6Z8K - chains H and A of the 6 polymer chains in the assembly; structure by electron microscopy, 3.02 A resolution.

== Chain H ==
Molecule: La Crosse virus 3' vRNA (1-16)
Sequence (16 nucleotides; numbered 1 to 16; the number before each row is that of its first residue):
     1 UUGGUAGUACACUACU
Disordered / not traced: 1-5

== Chain A ==
Molecule: RNA-directed RNA polymerase L
Source organism: La Crosse orthobunyavirus
Notes: EC 2.7.7.48, 3.1.-.-
Reference sequence: A5HC98 (L_BUNLC); residues 1-2263 here = UniProt positions 1-2263
Amino-acid sequence (2285 residues; each row starts with the number of its first residue; numbers below 1 keep their minus sign (Met-21 is residue -21)):
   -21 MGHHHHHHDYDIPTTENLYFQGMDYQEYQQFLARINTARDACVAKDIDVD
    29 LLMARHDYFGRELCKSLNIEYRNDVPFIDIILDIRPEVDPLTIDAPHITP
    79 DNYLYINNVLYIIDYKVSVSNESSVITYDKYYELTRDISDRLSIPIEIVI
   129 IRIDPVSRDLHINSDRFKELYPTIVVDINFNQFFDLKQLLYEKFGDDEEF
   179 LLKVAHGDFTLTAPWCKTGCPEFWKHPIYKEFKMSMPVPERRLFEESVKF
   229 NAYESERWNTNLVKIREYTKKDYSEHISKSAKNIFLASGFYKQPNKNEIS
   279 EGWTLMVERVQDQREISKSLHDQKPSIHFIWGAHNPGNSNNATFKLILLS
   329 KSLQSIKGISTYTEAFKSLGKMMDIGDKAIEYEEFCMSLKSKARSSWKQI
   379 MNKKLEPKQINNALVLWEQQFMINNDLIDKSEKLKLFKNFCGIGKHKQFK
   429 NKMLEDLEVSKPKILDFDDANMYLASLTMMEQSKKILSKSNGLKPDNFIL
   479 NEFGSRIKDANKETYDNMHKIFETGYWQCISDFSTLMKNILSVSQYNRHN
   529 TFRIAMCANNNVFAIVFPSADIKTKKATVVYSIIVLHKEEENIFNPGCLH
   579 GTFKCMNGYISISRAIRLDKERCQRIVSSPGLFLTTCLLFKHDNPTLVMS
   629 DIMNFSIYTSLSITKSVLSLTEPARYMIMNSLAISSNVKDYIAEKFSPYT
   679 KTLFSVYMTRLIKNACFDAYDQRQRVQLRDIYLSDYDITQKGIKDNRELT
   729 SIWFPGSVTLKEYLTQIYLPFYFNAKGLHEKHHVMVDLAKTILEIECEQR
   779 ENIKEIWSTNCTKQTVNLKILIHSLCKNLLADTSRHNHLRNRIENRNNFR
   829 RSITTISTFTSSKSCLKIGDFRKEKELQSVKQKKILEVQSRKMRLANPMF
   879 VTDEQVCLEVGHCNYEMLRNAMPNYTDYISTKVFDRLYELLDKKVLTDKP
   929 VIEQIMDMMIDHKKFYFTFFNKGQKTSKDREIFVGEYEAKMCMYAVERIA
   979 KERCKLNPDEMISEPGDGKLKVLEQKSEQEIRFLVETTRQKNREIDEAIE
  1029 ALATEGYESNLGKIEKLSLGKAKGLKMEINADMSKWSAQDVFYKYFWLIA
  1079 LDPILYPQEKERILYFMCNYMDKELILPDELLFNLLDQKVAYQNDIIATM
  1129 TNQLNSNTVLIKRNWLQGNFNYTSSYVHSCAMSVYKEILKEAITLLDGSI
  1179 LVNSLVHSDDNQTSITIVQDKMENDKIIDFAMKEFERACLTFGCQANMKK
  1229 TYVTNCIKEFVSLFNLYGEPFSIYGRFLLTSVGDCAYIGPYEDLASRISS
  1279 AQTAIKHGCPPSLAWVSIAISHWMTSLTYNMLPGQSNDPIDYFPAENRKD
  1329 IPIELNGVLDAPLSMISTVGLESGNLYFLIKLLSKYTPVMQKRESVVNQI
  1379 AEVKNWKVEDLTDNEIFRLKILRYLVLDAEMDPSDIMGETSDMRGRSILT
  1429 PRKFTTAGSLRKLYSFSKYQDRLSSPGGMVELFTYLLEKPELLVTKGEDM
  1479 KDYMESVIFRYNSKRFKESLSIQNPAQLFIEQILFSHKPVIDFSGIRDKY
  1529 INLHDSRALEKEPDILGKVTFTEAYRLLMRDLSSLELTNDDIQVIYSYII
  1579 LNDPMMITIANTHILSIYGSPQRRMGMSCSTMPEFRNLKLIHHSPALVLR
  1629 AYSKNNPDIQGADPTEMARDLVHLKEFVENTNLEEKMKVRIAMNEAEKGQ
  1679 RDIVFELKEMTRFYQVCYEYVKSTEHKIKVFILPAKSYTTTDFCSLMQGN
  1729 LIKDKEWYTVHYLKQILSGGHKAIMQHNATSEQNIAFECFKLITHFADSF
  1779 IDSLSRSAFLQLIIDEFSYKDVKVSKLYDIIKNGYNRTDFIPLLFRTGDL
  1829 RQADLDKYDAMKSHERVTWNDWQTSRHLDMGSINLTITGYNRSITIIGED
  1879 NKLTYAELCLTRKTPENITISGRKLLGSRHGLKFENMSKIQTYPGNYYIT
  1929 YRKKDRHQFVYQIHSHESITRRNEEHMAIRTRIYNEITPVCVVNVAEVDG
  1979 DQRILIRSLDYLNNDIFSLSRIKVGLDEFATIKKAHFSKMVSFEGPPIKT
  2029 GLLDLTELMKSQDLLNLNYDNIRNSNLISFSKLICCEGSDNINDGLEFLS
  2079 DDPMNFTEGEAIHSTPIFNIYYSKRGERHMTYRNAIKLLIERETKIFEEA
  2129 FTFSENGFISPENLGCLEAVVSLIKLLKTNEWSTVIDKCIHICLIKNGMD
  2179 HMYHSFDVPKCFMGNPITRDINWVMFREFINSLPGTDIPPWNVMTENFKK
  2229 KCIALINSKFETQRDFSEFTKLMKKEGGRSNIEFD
Disordered / not traced: -21 to 0, 424-437, 547-554, 871-891, 1029-1038, 1531-1543, 1637-1641, 1702-1703, 1851-1860, 1920-1923, 2239-2244, 2252-2263
Construct notes: initiating methionine (-21); expression tag (-20 to 0)
Ion coordination: Mg2+: Asp1188, Glu1237; Zn2+: Cys2064, Asp2178, His2182
UniProt features mapped onto this chain:
  - binding site (Mn(2+)): His34, Asp52, Asp79, Asp92, Tyr93
  - binding site (Mg(2+)): Asp1188
  - binding site (Zn(2+)): Cys2064, His2169, Asp2178, His2182
  - mutagenesis: His34 (H34A: Complete loss of nuclease activity), Asp52 (D52A: Complete loss of nuclease activity), Asp79 (D79A: Complete loss of nuclease activity), Asp92 (D92A: Complete loss of nuclease activity), Lys94 (K94A: Complete loss of nuclease activity)
What the authors report for this chain:
  - Mg2+ coordination: Asp1188, Glu1237
  - binding site for La Crosse virus 3' vRNA (1-16): Arg958, Gln1145, Tyr1696
  - binding site for La Crosse virus 5' vRNA 1-10: Ile960, Asn1149
  - conformationally variable residues (loop rearrangement): Val1404 to Arg1424, Tyr1696, Lys1750 to Met1753, Ile1752 to Gln1761

== Interface between chain H and chain A ==
Residue-residue contacts (70):
  A6(H) with Asn380(A), base contact
  G7(H) with Met379(A), base contact; Asn380(A), sugar contact; Lys381(A), sugar contact; Lys382(A), phosphate contact
  U8(H) with Gln377(A), sugar contact; Lys382(A), phosphate contact; Leu383(A), hydrogen bond to the phosphate; Arg526(A), salt bridge to the phosphate
  A9(H) with Leu367(A), base contact; Lys370(A), base contact; Gln377(A), sugar contact; Ile378(A), hydrogen bond to the sugar; Lys381(A), hydrogen bond to the base; Leu383(A), base contact; Trp395(A), base contact; Tyr524(A), phosphate contact; Arg526(A), salt bridge to the phosphate
  C10(H) with Lys368(A), sugar contact; Gln377(A), phosphate contact; Trp395(A), stacking on the base; Gln398(A), hydrogen bond to the base; Tyr524(A), hydrogen bond to the phosphate; Arg531(A), hydrogen bond to the base; Leu1512(A), sugar contact; Phe1513(A), phosphate contact; Lys1516(A), salt bridge to the phosphate
  A11(H) with Lys368(A), phosphate contact; Arg372(A), salt bridge to the phosphate; Glu396(A), base contact; Gln397(A), hydrogen bond to the base; Asn517(A), base contact; Ser520(A), base contact; Val521(A), base contact; Arg531(A), base contact; Asn1308(A), phosphate contact; Ile1511(A), sugar contact; Leu1512(A), sugar contact; His1515(A), phosphate contact
  C12(H) with Arg372(A), salt bridge to the phosphate; Glu396(A), hydrogen bond to the base; Gln397(A), base contact; Asn517(A), sugar contact; Asn1308(A), sugar contact; Gln1313(A), phosphate contact; Ser1314(A), hydrogen bond to the phosphate; His1515(A), salt bridge to the phosphate
  U13(H) with Ala320(A), base contact; Lys368(A), hydrogen bond to the base; Arg372(A), base contact; Glu396(A), base contact; Gln1313(A), phosphate contact
  A14(H) with Asn318(A), hydrogen bond to the sugar; Lys323(A), hydrogen bond to the base; Thr513(A), base contact; Met534(A), base contact; Cys535(A), hydrogen bond to the base; Ala536(A), base contact
  C15(H) with Leu471(A), base contact; Lys472(A), hydrogen bond to the base; Asp474(A), base contact
  U16(H) with His312(A), hydrogen bond to the phosphate; Asn313(A), phosphate contact; Pro314(A), phosphate contact; Asn318(A), sugar contact; Leu471(A), base contact; Gln506(A), hydrogen bond to the base; Ala536(A), hydrogen bond to the sugar; Asn537(A), sugar contact; Asn538(A), hydrogen bond to the sugar
Also at the interface, not in a pair above, chain A (48 interface residues in all): Ala371, Lys376, Lys516

== In short ==
The interface between chain H and chain A involves 11 residues on one side and 48 on the other, with 18
hydrogen bonds, 6 salt bridges and 1 aromatic stacking contact. Polar contacts include A9(H)-Lys381(A),
C10(H)-Gln398(A) and C10(H)-Arg531(A). The paper reports a binding site for La Crosse virus 3' vRNA (1-16) at
Arg958(A), Gln1145(A) and Tyr1696(A); a binding site for La Crosse virus 5' vRNA 1-10 at Ile960(A) and
Asn1149(A).
Here chain H is La Crosse virus 3' vRNA (1-16) and chain A is RNA-directed RNA polymerase L (La Crosse
orthobunyavirus). Entry 6Z8K (La Crosse virus polymerase at elongation mimicking stage) was determined by
electron microscopy (same publication as 6Z6B and 6Z6G).
